PDB entry 7JL2 | electron microscopy, 4.30 A resolution (low resolution: residue-level contacts below are approximate; hydrogen-bond / salt-bridge calls are withheld) | chains A and E of the 8 polymer chains in the assembly

[Chain A (and E)]
Name: Interferon-induced helicase C domain-containing protein 1
Source organism: Homo sapiens
Notes: EC 3.6.4.13; chain E of this document is another copy of the same molecule, construct and numbering; everything in this record applies to it too
Reference sequence: Q9BYX4 (IFIH1_HUMAN); numbering as in UniProt (aligned over 287-1025)
Amino-acid sequence (739 residues; row label = number of the first residue in the row):
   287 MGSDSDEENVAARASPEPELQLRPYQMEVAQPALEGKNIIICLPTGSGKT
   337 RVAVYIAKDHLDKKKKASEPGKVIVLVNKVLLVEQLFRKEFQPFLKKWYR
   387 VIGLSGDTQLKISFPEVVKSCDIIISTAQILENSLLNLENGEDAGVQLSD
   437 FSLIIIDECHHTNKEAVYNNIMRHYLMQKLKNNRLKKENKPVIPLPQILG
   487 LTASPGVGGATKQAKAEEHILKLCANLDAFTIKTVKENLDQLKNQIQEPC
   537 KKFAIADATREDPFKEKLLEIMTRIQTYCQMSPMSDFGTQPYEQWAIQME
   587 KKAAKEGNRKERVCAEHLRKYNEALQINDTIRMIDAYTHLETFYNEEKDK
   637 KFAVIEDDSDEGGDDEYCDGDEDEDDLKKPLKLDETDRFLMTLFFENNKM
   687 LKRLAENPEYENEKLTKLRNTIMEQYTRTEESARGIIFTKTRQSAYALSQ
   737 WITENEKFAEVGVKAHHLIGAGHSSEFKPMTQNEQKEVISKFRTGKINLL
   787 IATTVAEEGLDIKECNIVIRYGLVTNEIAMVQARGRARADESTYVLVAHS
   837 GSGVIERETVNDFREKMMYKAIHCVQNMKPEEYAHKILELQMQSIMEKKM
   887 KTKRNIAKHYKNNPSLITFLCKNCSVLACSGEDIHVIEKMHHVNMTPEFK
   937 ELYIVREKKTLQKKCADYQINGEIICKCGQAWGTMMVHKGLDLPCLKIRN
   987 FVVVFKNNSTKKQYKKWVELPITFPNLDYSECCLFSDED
Unresolved in the structure: 287-304, 425-429, 474-477, 544-545, 643-670, 759, 897, 945-954, 1018-1025
Differences from the reference sequence: conflict Arg843 (His in Q9BYX4), Lys944 (Asn in Q9BYX4), Thr946 (Ala in Q9BYX4)
Bound ions: Zn2+: Cys907, Cys910, Cys962, Cys964
Small-molecule neighbours:
  - ADP (adenosine-5'-diphosphate): Gln307, Arg309, Gln312, Thr331, Gly332, Ser333, Gly334, Lys335, Thr336, Arg337, Asp797, Lys799, Arg824
  - tetrafluoroaluminate (ALF): Thr331, Gly332, Lys335, Glu444, Ala489, Gly795, Gln818, Arg822, Arg824
UniProt features mapped onto this chain:
  - binding site (Zn(2+)): Cys907, Cys910, Cys962, Cys964
  - modified residue (Phosphoserine): Ser289, Ser291, Ser301, Ser645, Ser828
  - natural variant: Arg337 (R337G: In AGS7), Lys365 (K365E: In IMD95), Leu372 (L372F: In AGS7), Asp393 (D393V: In AGS7), Ala452 (A452T: In AGS7), Gly495 (G495R: In AGS7), Arg720 (R720Q: In AGS7), Arg779 (R779C: In AGS7; R779H: In AGS7), Arg822 (R822Q: In SGMRT1), Arg843 (H843R: this construct carries the variant), Lys889 to Asp1025 (deletion: In IMD95)
  - mutagenesis: Lys335 (K335A: Loss of dsRNA-induced ATPase activity. No effect on RNA binding. Changed MDA-5 signaling pathway), Asp443 to His446 (Loss of dsRNA-induced ATPase activity. No effect on RNA binding. Changed MDA-5 signaling pathway), Glu444 (E444A: No acceleration of DNA degradation, no binding to ATP, and no helicase activity), Thr488 to Ser490 (Loss of dsRNA-induced ATPase activity. No effect on RNA binding. Changed MDA-5 signaling pathway), Thr789 to Glu793 (Loss of dsRNA-induced ATPase activity. Loss of MDA-5 signaling pathway), Gln818 to Arg822 (Loss of dsRNA-induced ATPase activity. No effect on MDA-5 signaling pathway), Ser828 (S828A: Promotes multimerization after polyI:C stimulation; greatly enhances signaling; S828D: Inhibits multimerization after polyI:C stimulation), Thr829 (T829A: Moderately increases signaling), Ile841 to Glu842 (Loss of oligomerization), Asp848 to Phe849 (Loss of oligomerization)
Reported in the primary citation:
  - disease-associated variants - G495R: increased signaling (citing earlier work)

[Chain A / chain E interface]
Residue-residue contacts (16):
  Lys397(A) - Thr497(E)
  Lys397(A) - Arg843(E)
  Lys397(A) - Val846(E)
  Ile398(A) - Thr497(E)
  Ile398(A) - Phe849(E)
  Ser399(A) - Phe849(E)
  Glu402(A) - Phe849(E)
  Val973(A) - Met886(E)
  Gly976(A) - Met882(E)
  Gly976(A) - Glu883(E)
  Gly976(A) - Met886(E)
  Leu977(A) - Met886(E)
  Tyr1015(A) - Glu875(E)
  Tyr1015(A) - Gln879(E)
  Tyr1015(A) - Met882(E)
  Ser1016(A) - Met878(E)
Also at the interface, not in a pair above, chain A (11 interface residues in all): Lys975, Glu1017
Also at the interface, not in a pair above, chain E (11 interface residues in all): Arg850

[In short]
Chain A and chain E each contribute 11 residues to their interface. Chain A binds ADP and
tetrafluoroaluminate. Cys907(A), Cys910(A), Cys962(A) and Cys964(A) coordinate Zn2+. From UniProt: 4
Zn2+-binding residues and 24 mutagenesis sites on chain A. From the paper: G495R of chain A increases
signaling.
Both chains are Interferon-induced helicase C domain-containing protein 1 (Homo sapiens). Entry 7JL2 (Cryo-EM
structure of MDA5-dsRNA filament in complex with TRIM65 PSpry domain (Trimer)) was determined by electron
microscopy (same publication as 7JL0, 7JL1, 7JL3 and 7JL4).
